PDB entry 1YKK | X-ray diffraction, 2.06 A resolution | chains G and H of the 12 polymer chains in the assembly

== Chain G ==
Molecule: Protocatechuate 3,4-dioxygenase alpha chain
Organism: Pseudomonas putida
Notes: EC 1.13.11.3
UniProt: P00436 (PCXA_PSEPU); residues 1-200 here = UniProt positions 1-200
Chain sequence (200 residues; each row starts with the number of its first residue):
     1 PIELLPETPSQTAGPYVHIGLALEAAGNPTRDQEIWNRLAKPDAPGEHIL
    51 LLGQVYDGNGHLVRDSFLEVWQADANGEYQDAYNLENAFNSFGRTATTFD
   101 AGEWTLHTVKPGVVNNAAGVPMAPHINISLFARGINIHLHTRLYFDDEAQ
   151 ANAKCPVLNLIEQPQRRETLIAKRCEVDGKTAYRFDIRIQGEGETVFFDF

== Chain H ==
Molecule: Protocatechuate 3,4-dioxygenase beta chain
Organism: Pseudomonas putida
Notes: EC 1.13.11.3
UniProt: P00437 (PCXB_PSEPU); residues 301-538 here correspond to UniProt positions 1-238 (UniProt number = residue number - 300)
Chain sequence (238 residues; numbered 301 to 538; the number before each row is that of its first residue):
   301 PAQDNSRFVIRDRNWHPKALTPDYKTSIARSPRQALVSIPQSISETTGPN
   351 FSHLGFGAHDHDLLLNFNNGGLPIGERIIVAGRVVDQYGKPVPNTLVEMW
   401 QANAGGRCRHKNDRYLAPLDPNFGGVGRCLTDSDGYYSFRTIKPGPYPWR
   451 NGPNDWRPAHIHFGISGPSIATKLITQLYFEGDPLIPMCPIVKSIANPEA
   501 VQQLIAKLDMNNANPMDCLAYRFDIVLRGQRKTHFENC
Differences from the reference sequence: engineered mutation Cys408 (Tyr108 in P00437); modified residue (429)
Modified positions: Cys429 (s,s-(2-hydroxyethyl)thiocysteine; CME)

== How chain G and chain H interact ==
Pairs across the interface - 175 pairs, chain G then chain H:
  Leu4(G) - Val309(H)  hydrophobic
  Leu4(G) - Gln387(H)
  Leu4(G) - Tyr388(H)  hydrophobic
  Leu5(G) - Asp386(H)
  Leu5(G) - Gln387(H)  hydrogen bond (backbone-side chain)
  Pro6(G) - Trp315(H)  hydrophobic
  Pro6(G) - Gln503(H)
  Pro6(G) - Val526(H)
  Glu7(G) - Arg311(H)  salt bridge
  Glu7(G) - Trp315(H)  hydrogen bond (backbone-side chain)
  Glu7(G) - His316(H)  salt bridge
  Glu7(G) - Gln387(H)
  Glu7(G) - Gln503(H)  hydrogen bond (backbone-side chain)
  Glu7(G) - Val526(H)
  Glu7(G) - Arg528(H)
  Thr8(G) - His316(H)
  Thr8(G) - Leu474(H)
  Thr8(G) - Thr476(H)
  Thr8(G) - Gln503(H)
  Thr8(G) - Leu504(H)
  Thr8(G) - Ile525(H)
  Thr8(G) - Val526(H)  hydrogen bond (side chain-backbone)
  Pro9(G) - Trp315(H)
  Pro9(G) - His316(H)
  Pro9(G) - Thr476(H)  hydrogen bond (backbone-side chain)
  Pro9(G) - Ile495(H)  hydrophobic
  Pro9(G) - Ala500(H)
  Pro9(G) - Gln503(H)
  Pro9(G) - Leu504(H)
  Ser10(G) - His316(H)  hydrogen bond (backbone-side chain)
  Ser10(G) - Pro317(H)
  Ser10(G) - Leu474(H)
  Ser10(G) - Ile475(H)  hydrogen bond (side chain-backbone)
  Gln11(G) - Ile475(H)  hydrogen bond (backbone-backbone)
  Gln11(G) - Thr476(H)
  Gln11(G) - Gln477(H)
  Gln11(G) - Tyr479(H)  hydrogen bond
  Gln11(G) - Ile491(H)  hydrogen bond (side chain-backbone)
  Gln11(G) - Val492(H)
  Gln11(G) - Ser494(H)
  Gln11(G) - Ile495(H)
  Gln11(G) - Leu504(H)
  Thr12(G) - Tyr324(H)  hydrogen bond
  Thr12(G) - Gln477(H)  hydrogen bond (backbone-side chain)
  Thr12(G) - Ile491(H)
  Ala13(G) - Trp400(H)
  Ala13(G) - His462(H)
  Ala13(G) - Ile475(H)  hydrophobic
  Tyr16(G) - Trp400(H)  hydrogen bond (backbone-side chain)
  Tyr16(G) - Cys408(H)  hydrophobic
  Tyr16(G) - His410(H)
  Tyr16(G) - Asn412(H)
  Tyr16(G) - Asp413(H)
  Val17(G) - Trp400(H)
  Ile19(G) - Trp400(H)
  Ile19(G) - Cys408(H)  hydrophobic
  Ile19(G) - Arg409(H)
  Ile19(G) - His410(H)
  Ile19(G) - Val426(H)
  Gly20(G) - Trp400(H)
  Gly20(G) - Val426(H)
  Leu21(G) - Glu398(H)
  Leu21(G) - Trp400(H)  hydrophobic
  Leu21(G) - Ile475(H)  hydrophobic
  Ala26(G) - Lys411(H)  hydrogen bond (backbone-side chain)
  Gly27(G) - Lys411(H)
  Asn28(G) - Arg409(H)  hydrogen bond (side chain-backbone)
  Asn28(G) - Lys411(H)  hydrogen bond
  Arg31(G) - Asp360(H)
  Arg31(G) - Val426(H)
  Arg31(G) - Arg428(H)
  Gln33(G) - Leu354(H)
  Gln33(G) - Gly355(H)  hydrogen bond (side chain-backbone)
  Gln33(G) - Arg428(H)  hydrogen bond (backbone-side chain)
  Glu34(G) - Arg428(H)  salt bridge
  Ile35(G) - Phe351(H)  hydrophobic
  Ile35(G) - Leu354(H)  hydrophobic
  Asp57(G) - Ala329(H)
  Gly58(G) - Ala329(H)  hydrogen bond (backbone-backbone)
  Asn59(G) - Ala329(H)
  Val63(G) - Arg330(H)
  Asp65(G) - Arg330(H)  salt bridge
  Glu69(G) - Lys473(H)  salt bridge
  Trp71(G) - Ser344(H)
  Trp71(G) - Thr347(H)  hydrogen bond
  Trp71(G) - Gly348(H)
  Trp71(G) - Pro349(H)
  Trp71(G) - Ile470(H)
  Glu78(G) - Pro301(H)
  Tyr79(G) - Pro301(H)
  Tyr79(G) - Ala302(H)  hydrogen bond (backbone-backbone)
  Tyr79(G) - Ile343(H)  hydrophobic
  Tyr79(G) - Ser344(H)  hydrogen bond
  Tyr79(G) - Thr347(H)
  Asp81(G) - Ala302(H)
  Asp81(G) - Gly348(H)
  Asp81(G) - Pro349(H)
  Asp81(G) - Asn350(H)  hydrogen bond (backbone-backbone)
  Ala82(G) - Asn350(H)
  Tyr83(G) - Asn350(H)  hydrogen bond (backbone-backbone)
  Tyr83(G) - Phe351(H)  hydrophobic
  Tyr83(G) - His353(H)
  Asn84(G) - His353(H)
  Phe92(G) - Pro349(H)  hydrophobic
  Phe92(G) - Phe351(H)  hydrophobic
  Arg94(G) - Glu398(H)  salt bridge
  Phe99(G) - Asn412(H)
  Val114(G) - Ile343(H)  hydrophobic
  Val114(G) - Ser344(H)
  Asn115(G) - Ile343(H)
  Asn116(G) - Ser342(H)
  Ala117(G) - Arg307(H)
  Ala117(G) - Gln341(H)
  Ala117(G) - Glu536(H)
  Ala117(G) - Asn537(H)  hydrogen bond (backbone-side chain)
  Ala118(G) - Asn537(H)
  Met122(G) - Ser342(H)
  Met122(G) - Ser344(H)
  His125(G) - Ser344(H)  hydrogen bond
  Asn127(G) - Ser344(H)
  Asn127(G) - Glu345(H)
  Phe131(G) - Lys473(H)
  Phe131(G) - Ile475(H)  hydrophobic
  Arg133(G) - Tyr324(H)
  Arg133(G) - Thr326(H)  hydrogen bond
  Arg133(G) - Arg330(H)  hydrogen bond (backbone-side chain)
  Gly134(G) - Tyr324(H)  hydrogen bond (backbone-side chain)
  Gly134(G) - Thr326(H)
  Gly134(G) - Ser327(H)
  Gly134(G) - Arg330(H)
  Ile135(G) - Arg330(H)
  Asn136(G) - Pro317(H)
  Asn136(G) - Lys318(H)  hydrogen bond (side chain-backbone)
  Asn136(G) - Ala319(H)  hydrogen bond (side chain-backbone)
  Asn136(G) - Thr321(H)  hydrogen bond
  Asn136(G) - Tyr324(H)
  Ile137(G) - Arg313(H)
  Ile137(G) - His316(H)
  Ile137(G) - Pro317(H)
  His138(G) - Arg311(H)
  His138(G) - Lys473(H)  hydrogen bond (side chain-backbone)
  Leu139(G) - Pro332(H)  hydrophobic
  His140(G) - Arg311(H)
  His140(G) - Ile470(H)
  Arg142(G) - Ser342(H)
  Arg142(G) - Ser344(H)
  Arg142(G) - Glu345(H)  salt bridge
  Val157(G) - Ile339(H)  hydrophobic
  Leu160(G) - Pro340(H)
  Arg166(G) - Gln334(H)
  Ile189(G) - Arg330(H)
  Ile189(G) - Pro332(H)
  Gln190(G) - Ile328(H)  hydrogen bond (side chain-backbone)
  Gln190(G) - Ala329(H)
  Gln190(G) - Ser331(H)  hydrogen bond (side chain-backbone)
  Gln190(G) - Arg333(H)
  Glu194(G) - Pro332(H)
  Glu194(G) - Arg333(H)  hydrogen bond (side chain-backbone)
  Glu194(G) - Gln334(H)  hydrogen bond (side chain-backbone)
  Val196(G) - Val337(H)  hydrophobic
  Phe197(G) - Pro332(H)  hydrophobic
  Phe197(G) - Leu336(H)
  Phe197(G) - Val337(H)  hydrogen bond (backbone-backbone)
  Phe198(G) - Leu336(H)
  Phe198(G) - Val337(H)
  Phe198(G) - Ile339(H)  hydrophobic
  Asp199(G) - Arg313(H)  salt bridge
  Asp199(G) - Val337(H)  hydrogen bond (backbone-backbone)
  Asp199(G) - Ser338(H)
  Asp199(G) - Ile339(H)  hydrogen bond (backbone-backbone)
  Phe200(G) - Ile310(H)
  Phe200(G) - Ile339(H)
  Phe200(G) - Gln341(H)  hydrogen bond (backbone-side chain)
  Phe200(G) - Glu345(H)
  Phe200(G) - Arg528(H)  hydrogen bond (backbone-side chain)
Also at the interface, not in a pair above, chain G (72 interface residues in all): Gly14, Leu23, Pro29, Ala132, Ile161
Also at the interface, not in a pair above, chain H (88 interface residues in all): Ala335, Phe367, Val385, Gly389, Leu396, Gln401, Gly424, Gly425, Gly427, Tyr447, Ala471, Asp524, Leu527

== Overview ==
72 residues of chain G face 88 of chain H across their interface, with 42 hydrogen bonds and 8 salt bridges.
Polar pairs include Glu7(G)-Arg311(H), Glu7(G)-His316(H) and Glu34(G)-Arg428(H).
Chain G is Protocatechuate 3,4-dioxygenase alpha chain and chain H is Protocatechuate 3,4-dioxygenase beta
chain, both from Pseudomonas putida; the structure, Protocatechuate 3,4-Dioxygenase Y408C Mutant, was
determined by X-ray diffraction (same publication as 1YKL, 1YKM, 1YKN, 1YKO and 1YKP).
